1XOE - chain A; structure by X-ray diffraction, 2.20 A resolution.

Chain A:
Molecule: Neuraminidase
Organism: Influenza A virus
Notes: EC 3.2.1.18; fragment: N9 tern Influenza Neuraminidase
Reference sequence: P03472 (NRAM_IATRA); residues 84-470 here = UniProt positions 84-470
Sequence (387 residues; row label = number of the first residue in the row):
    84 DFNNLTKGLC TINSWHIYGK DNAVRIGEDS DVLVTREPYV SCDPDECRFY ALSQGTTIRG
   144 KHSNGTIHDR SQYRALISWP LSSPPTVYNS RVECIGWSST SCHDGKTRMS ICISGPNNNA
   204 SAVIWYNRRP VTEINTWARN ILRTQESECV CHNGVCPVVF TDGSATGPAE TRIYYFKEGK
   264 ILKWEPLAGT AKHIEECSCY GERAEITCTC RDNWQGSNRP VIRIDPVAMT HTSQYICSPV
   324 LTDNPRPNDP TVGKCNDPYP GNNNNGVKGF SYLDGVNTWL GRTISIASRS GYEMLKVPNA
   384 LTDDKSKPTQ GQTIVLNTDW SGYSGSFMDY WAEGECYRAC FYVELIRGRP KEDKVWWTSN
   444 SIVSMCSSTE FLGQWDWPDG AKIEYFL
Swiss-Prot annotation at these positions:
  - active site: Asp-152 (Proton donor/acceptor), Tyr-406 (Nucleophile)
  - binding site (substrate): Arg-119, Arg-153, Glu-278, Glu-279, Arg-294, Arg-372
  - binding site (Ca(2+)): Asp-295, Gly-299, Asp-326, Asn-348
  - glycosylation (N-linked (GlcNAc...) asparagine): Asn-87, Asn-147, Asn-202
Disulfides: Cys-93/Cys-419, Cys-125/Cys-130, Cys-177/Cys-195, Cys-185/Cys-232, Cys-234/Cys-239, Cys-280/Cys-293, Cys-282/Cys-291, Cys-320/Cys-338, Cys-423/Cys-449
Ligand contacts:
  - ABX (5-[1-(acetylamino)-3-methylbutyl]-4-(methoxycarbonyl)proline): Arg-119, Glu-120, Leu-135, Asp-152, Arg-153, Arg-157, Trp-180, Ser-181, Ile-224, Arg-226, Glu-229, Ala-248, Glu-278, Glu-279, Arg-294, Gly-349, Arg-372, Tyr-406
  - N-acetylglucosamine (NAG; 2-acetamido-2-deoxy-beta-D-glucopyranose): Asp-84, Phe-85, Asn-87, Asn-236

Summary:
Bound to chain A: N-acetylglucosamine and compound ABX. UniProt lists active-site residues Asp-152 and
Tyr-406, 6 substrate-binding residues and 4 Ca2+-binding residues.
Chain A is Neuraminidase (Influenza A virus); the structure, N9 Tern influenza neuraminidase complexed with
(2R,4R,5R)-5-(1-Acetylamino-3-methyl-butyl-pyrrolidine-2, 4-dicarobyxylic acid 4-methyl esterdase complexed
with, was determined by X-ray diffraction (same publication as 1XOG).
